PDB entry 9FI8 | electron microscopy, 3.60 A resolution | chains HB and hB of the 28 polymer chains in the assembly

Chain HB:
Protein: Ribosomal protein S9, putative
Source organism: Toxoplasma gondii
Reference sequence: S8F943 (S8F943_TOXGM); residues 1-156 here correspond to UniProt positions 352-507 (UniProt number = residue number + 351)
Sequence (156 residues; row label = number of the first residue in the row):
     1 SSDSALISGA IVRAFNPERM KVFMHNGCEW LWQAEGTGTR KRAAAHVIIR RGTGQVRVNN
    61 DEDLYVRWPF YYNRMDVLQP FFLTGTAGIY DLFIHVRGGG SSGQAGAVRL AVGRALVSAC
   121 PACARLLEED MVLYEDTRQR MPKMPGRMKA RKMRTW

Chain hB:
Molecule: SSUD
Source organism: Toxoplasma gondii
Sequence (56 nucleotides; each row starts with the number of its first residue):
     2 GGAAGCUGGA AGACGGAAUC GUUAUUAAGC GCCAGGUAGU CCUGGACACU GAAUCC

Interface between chain HB and chain hB:
Contacting residue pairs - 39 pairs, chain HB then chain hB:
  Lys41(HB) with U26(hB), base contact; C50(hB), phosphate contact; U51(hB), salt bridge to the phosphate
  Arg42(HB) with C48(hB), hydrogen bond to the phosphate; A49(hB), salt bridge to the phosphate
  Ser102(HB) with U51(hB), phosphate contact
  Gly103(HB) with U51(hB), hydrogen bond to the phosphate
  Arg138(HB) with U26(hB), base contact
  Gln139(HB) with U26(hB), base contact
  Arg140(HB) with U26(hB), sugar contact; A49(hB), salt bridge to the phosphate
  Met141(HB) with U26(hB), phosphate contact
  Pro142(HB) with C48(hB), phosphate contact
  Lys143(HB) with G46(hB), salt bridge to the phosphate; A47(hB), salt bridge to the phosphate; C48(hB), phosphate contact
  Met144(HB) with G46(hB), phosphate contact; A47(hB), phosphate contact
  Pro145(HB) with G46(hB), phosphate contact; A47(hB), phosphate contact
  Gly146(HB) with G45(hB), phosphate contact; G46(hB), hydrogen bond to the phosphate
  Arg147(HB) with G45(hB), phosphate contact
  Met148(HB) with G46(hB), phosphate contact
  Lys149(HB) with G45(hB), phosphate contact; G46(hB), phosphate contact
  Ala150(HB) with A28(hB), phosphate contact
  Arg151(HB) with U24(hB), salt bridge to the phosphate; U27(hB), hydrogen bond to the sugar; A28(hB), phosphate contact
  Lys152(HB) with U23(hB), phosphate contact; U24(hB), phosphate contact; A28(hB), hydrogen bond to the phosphate
  Met153(HB) with A28(hB), phosphate contact; A29(hB), phosphate contact
  Arg154(HB) with G22(hB), phosphate contact; U23(hB), hydrogen bond to the sugar
  Thr155(HB) with G22(hB), phosphate contact
  Trp156(HB) with C21(hB), hydrogen bond to the base
Other interface residues (no listed pair), chain HB (27 interface residues in all): Tyr72, Gly99, Gly100, Asp136
Other interface residues (no listed pair), chain hB (16 interface residues in all): G52

In short:
27 residues of chain HB face 16 of chain hB across their interface, with 7 hydrogen bonds and 6 salt bridges.
Among the polar pairs are Trp156(HB)-C21(hB), Arg151(HB)-U27(hB) and Arg154(HB)-U23(hB).
Here chain HB is Ribosomal protein S9, putative and chain hB is SSUD, both from Toxoplasma gondii. Entry 9FI8
(SSU(head) structure derived from the SSU sample of the mitoribosome from T. gondii) was determined by
electron microscopy together with 9FIA from the same study.
